Entry 4HNT (X-ray diffraction, 2.80 A resolution); this record covers chains A and D of the 4 polymer chains in the assembly.

[Chain A (and D)]
Molecule: Pyruvate carboxylase
Organism: Staphylococcus aureus
Notes: EC 6.4.1.1; engineered mutation(s): F403A; chain D of this document is another copy of the same molecule, construct and numbering; everything in this record applies to it too
Reference sequence: Q99UY8 (Q99UY8_STAAM); the construct lacks a stretch of the UniProt sequence and is renumbered around it, so the offset changes along the chain: 34-315 = UniProt 1-282; 317-357 = UniProt 283-323; 358-362 = UniProt 326-330; 363-513 = UniProt 332-482; 5 more segments
Chain sequence (1173 residues; row label = number of the first residue in the row; note: 5 numbers in that range are skipped by the numbering (no residue carries them; nothing is unmodelled there); a row labelled like 357A-357B holds insertion residues (357A, then the next letters in order)):
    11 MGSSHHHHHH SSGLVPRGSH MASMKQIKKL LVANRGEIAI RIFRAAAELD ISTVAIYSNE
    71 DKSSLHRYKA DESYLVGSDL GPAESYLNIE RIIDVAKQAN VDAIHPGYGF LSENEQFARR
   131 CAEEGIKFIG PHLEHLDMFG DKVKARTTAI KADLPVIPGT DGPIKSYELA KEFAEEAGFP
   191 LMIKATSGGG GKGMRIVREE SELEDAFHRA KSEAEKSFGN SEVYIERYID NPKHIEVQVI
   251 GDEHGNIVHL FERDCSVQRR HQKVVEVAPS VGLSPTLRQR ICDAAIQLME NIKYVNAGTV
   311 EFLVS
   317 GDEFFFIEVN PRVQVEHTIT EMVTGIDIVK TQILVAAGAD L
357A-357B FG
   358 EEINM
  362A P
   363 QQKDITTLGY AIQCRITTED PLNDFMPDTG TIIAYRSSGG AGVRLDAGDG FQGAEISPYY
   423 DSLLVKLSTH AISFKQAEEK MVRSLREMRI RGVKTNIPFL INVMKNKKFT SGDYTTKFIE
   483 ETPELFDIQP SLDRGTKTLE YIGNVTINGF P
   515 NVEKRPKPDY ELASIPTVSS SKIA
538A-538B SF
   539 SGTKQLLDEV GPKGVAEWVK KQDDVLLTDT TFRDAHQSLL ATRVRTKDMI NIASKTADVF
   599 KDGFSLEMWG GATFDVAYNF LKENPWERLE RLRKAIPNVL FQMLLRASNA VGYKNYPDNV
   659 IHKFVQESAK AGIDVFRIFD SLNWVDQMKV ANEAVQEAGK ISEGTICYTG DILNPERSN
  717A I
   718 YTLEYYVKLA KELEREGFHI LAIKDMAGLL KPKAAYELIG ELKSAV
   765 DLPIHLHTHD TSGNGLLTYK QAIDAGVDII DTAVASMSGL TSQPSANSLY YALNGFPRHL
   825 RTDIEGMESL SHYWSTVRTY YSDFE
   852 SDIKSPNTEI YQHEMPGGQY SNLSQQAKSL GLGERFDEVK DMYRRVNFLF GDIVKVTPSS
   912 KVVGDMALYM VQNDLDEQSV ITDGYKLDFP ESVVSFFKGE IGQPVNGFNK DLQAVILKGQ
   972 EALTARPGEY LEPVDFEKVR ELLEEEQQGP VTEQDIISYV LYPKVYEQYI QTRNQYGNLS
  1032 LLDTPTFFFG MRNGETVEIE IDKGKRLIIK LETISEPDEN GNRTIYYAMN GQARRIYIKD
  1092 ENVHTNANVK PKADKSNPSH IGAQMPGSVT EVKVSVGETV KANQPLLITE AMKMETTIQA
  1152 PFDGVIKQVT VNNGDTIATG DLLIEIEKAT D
Not modelled in the structure: 11-35, 198-204, 1094-1182 (chain D: 11-35, 169-238, 1094-1182)
Differences from the reference sequence: expression tag (11-33)
Ion coordination: Mn2+: Asp-572, Lys-741, His-771, His-773
Small-molecule neighbours:
  - ADP (adenosine-5'-diphosphate): Lys-152, Ile-167, Met-192, Lys-194, Ser-197, Glu-236, Arg-237, Tyr-238, Ile-239, Pro-242, His-244, Gln-268, His-271, Glu-311, Leu-313, Ile-323, Glu-324, Thr-478
  - BTI (5-(hexahydro-2-oxo-1H-thieno[3,4-d]imidazol-6-yl)pentanal): Tyr-503, Asn-506, Val-507, Asn-510, Gly-511, Phe-512, Pro-513, Asn-617, Phe-618, Lys-620, Leu-1030, Phe-1038, Glu-1092
Reported in the primary citation:
  - self-association interface (contacts with another copy of this molecule); pairs are residue here / residue on that copy: Arg-54/Glu-449
  - conformationally variable residues (side-chain flip): Arg-406

[Chain A / chain D interface]
Pairs across the interface - 62 pairs, chain A then chain D:
  Leu-711(A) with Asn-818(D)
  Lys-748(A) with Tyr-815(D); Asn-818(D)
  Pro-749(A) with Ala-816(D)
  Lys-750(A) with Asn-818(D); Gly-819(D); Phe-820(D)
  Ser-776(A) with Ser-812(D), hydrogen bond (backbone-side chain)
  Gly-777(A) with Leu-780(D); Ser-812(D)
  Asn-778(A) with Leu-780(D); Ser-812(D), hydrogen bond (side chain-backbone); Ala-816(D)
  Leu-780(A) with Gly-777(D); Asn-778(D)
  Leu-781(A) with Leu-780(D), hydrophobic; Leu-781(D); Lys-784(D); Ala-816(D), hydrophobic
  Lys-784(A) with Gln-785(D)
  Gln-785(A) with Lys-784(D); Phe-820(D)
  Ala-799(A) with Ser-856(D); Pro-857(D)
  Ser-800(A) with Ser-856(D)
  Asn-811(A) with Thr-859(D)
  Ser-812(A) with Ser-776(D), hydrogen bond (side chain-backbone); Asn-778(D); Pro-857(D); Thr-859(D)
  Tyr-815(A) with Lys-748(D); Thr-859(D); Tyr-862(D), hydrophobic; Gln-863(D), hydrogen bond
  Ala-816(A) with Pro-749(D); Asn-778(D); Leu-781(D), hydrophobic
  Asn-818(A) with Leu-711(D); Lys-748(D); Lys-750(D)
  Gly-819(A) with Lys-750(D)
  Phe-820(A) with Lys-750(D); Gln-785(D)
  Glu-832(A) with Thr-859(D), hydrogen bond; Glu-860(D)
  His-836(A) with Glu-860(D), salt bridge; Lys-891(D)
  Arg-842(A) with Lys-855(D)
  Glu-849(A) with Lys-855(D), salt bridge
  Lys-855(A) with Arg-842(D)
  Ser-856(A) with Ala-799(D); Ser-800(D), hydrogen bond (side chain-backbone)
  Pro-857(A) with Ala-799(D)
  Thr-859(A) with Asn-811(D); Ser-812(D); Tyr-815(D); Glu-832(D), hydrogen bond
  Glu-860(A) with Glu-832(D); His-836(D), salt bridge
  Tyr-862(A) with Tyr-815(D), hydrophobic
  Gln-863(A) with Tyr-815(D); Glu-832(D), hydrogen bond
Other interface residues (no listed pair), chain A (35 interface residues in all): Leu-526, Ser-802, Ser-809, Lys-891
Other interface residues (no listed pair), chain D (36 interface residues in all): Ser-802, Ser-809, Leu-813, Glu-849, Glu-885

[Overview]
35 residues of chain A face 36 of chain D across their interface; the contacts include 8 hydrogen bonds and 3
salt bridges. Polar pairs include His-836(A)/Glu-860(D), Glu-849(A)/Lys-855(D) and Ser-776(A)/Ser-812(D).
Chain A binds ADP and compound BTI. From the paper: conformational variability at Arg-406(A); a
self-association interface involving Arg-54(A).
Both chains are Pyruvate carboxylase (Staphylococcus aureus). Entry 4HNT (crystal structure of F403A mutant of
S. aureus Pyruvate carboxylase) was determined by X-ray diffraction (same publication as 4HNU and 4HNV).
